Entry 7JGB (electron microscopy, 3.50 A resolution); this record covers chains 1 and 9 of the 12 polymer chains in the assembly.

[Chain 1 (and 9)]
Protein: ATP synthase subunit c
Organism: Mycolicibacterium smegmatis
Notes: chain 9 of this document is another copy of the same molecule, construct and numbering; everything in this record applies to it too
UniProtKB: Q5TIX5 (Q5TIX5_MYCSM); numbering as in UniProt (aligned over 1-86)
Sequence (86 residues; numbered 1 to 86; the number before each row is that of its first residue):
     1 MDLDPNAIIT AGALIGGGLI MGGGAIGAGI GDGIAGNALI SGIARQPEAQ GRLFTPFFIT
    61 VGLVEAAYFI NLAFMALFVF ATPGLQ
Not modelled in the structure: 1-4, 86

[Interface between chain 1 and chain 9]
Contacting residue pairs (58):
  Pro5(1) - Ala7(9)
  Ile8(1) - Ala11(9)
  Ile9(1) - Ala7(9)
  Ile9(1) - Leu14(9)
  Gly12(1) - Ile15(9)
  Ala13(1) - Leu14(9)  hydrophobic
  Gly16(1) - Gly18(9)
  Leu19(1) - Leu19(9)  hydrophobic
  Ile20(1) - Gly18(9)
  Gly23(1) - Gly22(9)
  Gly23(1) - Ile26(9)
  Gly24(1) - Ala25(9)
  Gly27(1) - Ala25(9)
  Gly27(1) - Ile26(9)
  Gly27(1) - Gly29(9)
  Ile30(1) - Ile30(9)  hydrophobic
  Gly31(1) - Gly29(9)
  Gly31(1) - Gly33(9)
  Ile34(1) - Gly33(9)
  Ile34(1) - Ile34(9)  hydrophobic
  Ile34(1) - Asn37(9)  hydrogen bond (backbone-side chain)
  Asn37(1) - Asn37(9)
  Ala38(1) - Asn37(9)
  Ala38(1) - Ile40(9)  hydrophobic
  Gly42(1) - Ala44(9)
  Gln46(1) - Ala44(9)
  Arg52(1) - Ile43(9)  hydrogen bond (side chain-backbone)
  Arg52(1) - Ala44(9)
  Arg52(1) - Pro47(9)
  Leu53(1) - Ile40(9)
  Leu53(1) - Ala44(9)  hydrophobic
  Pro56(1) - Leu39(9)  hydrophobic
  Pro56(1) - Ile43(9)  hydrophobic
  Ile59(1) - Phe54(9)  hydrophobic
  Ile59(1) - Phe57(9)  hydrophobic
  Thr60(1) - Asp32(9)
  Thr60(1) - Gly33(9)
  Thr60(1) - Gly36(9)
  Leu63(1) - Asp32(9)
  Leu63(1) - Phe57(9)  hydrophobic
  Leu63(1) - Val61(9)  hydrophobic
  Val64(1) - Gly29(9)
  Val64(1) - Asp32(9)
  Ala67(1) - Tyr68(9)
  Ile70(1) - Tyr68(9)
  Ile70(1) - Leu72(9)  hydrophobic
  Asn71(1) - Met21(9)  hydrogen bond (side chain-backbone)
  Asn71(1) - Ala25(9)
  Asn71(1) - Tyr68(9)  hydrogen bond
  Phe74(1) - Met21(9)  hydrophobic
  Phe74(1) - Leu72(9)  hydrophobic
  Phe74(1) - Met75(9)  hydrophobic
  Leu77(1) - Phe80(9)  hydrophobic
  Phe78(1) - Leu14(9)
  Phe78(1) - Met75(9)  hydrophobic
  Phe78(1) - Val79(9)  hydrophobic
  Thr82(1) - Leu14(9)
  Pro83(1) - Leu14(9)
Interface residues without a listed pair, chain 1 (40 interface residues in all): Ile15, Ile26, Ala35, Leu39, Arg45, Phe57, Gly84
Interface residues without a listed pair, chain 9 (37 interface residues in all): Thr10, Gly17, Ala28, Ser41, Arg45, Glu65, Phe69

[In short]
The interface between chain 1 and chain 9 involves 40 residues on one side and 37 on the other, with 4
hydrogen bonds. Polar pairs include Ile34(1)-Asn37(9), Arg52(1)-Ile43(9) and Asn71(1)-Met21(9).
Chain 1 and chain 9 are both ATP synthase subunit c (Mycolicibacterium smegmatis); the structure, Cryo-EM
structure of bedaquiline-free Mycobacterium smegmatis ATP synthase FO region, was determined by electron
microscopy, deposited together with 7JG5, 7JG6, 7JG7, 7JG8, 7JG9, 7JGA and 7JGC.
